PDB entry 7FMN | X-ray diffraction, 1.60 A resolution | chains A and B

[Chain A]
Protein: Pre-mRNA-splicing factor 8
Source organism: Saccharomyces cerevisiae S288C
UniProtKB: P33334 (PRP8_YEAST); residue numbers follow UniProt; this construct covers 1836-2090
Sequence (258 residues; each row starts with the number of its first residue):
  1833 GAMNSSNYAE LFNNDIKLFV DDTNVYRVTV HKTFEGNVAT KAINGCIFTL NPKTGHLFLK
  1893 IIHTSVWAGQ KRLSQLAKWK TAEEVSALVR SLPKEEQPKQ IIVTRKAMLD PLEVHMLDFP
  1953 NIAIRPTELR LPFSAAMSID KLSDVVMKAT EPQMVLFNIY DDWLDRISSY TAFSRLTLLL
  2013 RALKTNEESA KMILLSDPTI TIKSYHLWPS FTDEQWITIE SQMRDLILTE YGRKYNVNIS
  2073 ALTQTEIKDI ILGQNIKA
Disordered / not traced: 2070-2090
Construct notes: expression tag (1833-1835)
Curated features (UniProtKB/Swiss-Prot):
  - mutagenesis: Asp1853 (D1853A: Alters protein folding. Severely impaired growth. Strongly reduced growth at 35 degrees Celsius; when associated with A-1854; D1853N: Reduced growth at 30 degrees Celsius ...), Asp1854 (D1854A: Reduced growth at 30 degrees Celsius. Strongly reduced growth at 16 degrees Celsius. Strongly reduced growth at 35 degrees Celsius; when associated with A-1853 ...), Thr1855 (T1855A: Reduced growth at 30 degrees Celsius. Strongly reduced growth at 16 degrees Celsius), Thr1936 (T1936A: Reduced growth at 30 degrees Celsius. Strongly reduced growth at 16 degrees Celsius), Arg1937 (R1937K: Severely impaired growth. Reduced growth at 30 degrees Celsius. Strongly reduced growth at 16 degrees Celsius)

[Chain B]
Protein: A1 cistron-splicing factor AAR2
Source organism: Saccharomyces cerevisiae S288C
UniProtKB: P32357 (AAR2_YEAST); aligned to UniProt positions 1-317 over residues 1-317
Sequence (308 residues; each row starts with the number of its first residue; note: 13 numbers in that range are skipped by the numbering (no residue carries them; nothing is unmodelled there); numbers below 1 keep their minus sign (Gly-3 is residue -3)):
    -3 GAMAMNTVPF TSAPIEVTIG IDQYSFNVKE NQPFHGIKDI PIGHVHVIHF QHADNSSMRY
    57 GYWFDCRMGN FYIQYDPKDG LYKMMEERDG AKFENIVHNF KERQMMVSYP KIDEDDTWYN
   117 LTEFVQMDKI RKIVRKDENQ FSYVDSSMTT VQENEL
   166 SSSSSDPAHS LNYTVINFKS REAIRPGHEM EDFLDKSYYL NTVMLQGIFK NSSNYFGELQ
   226 FAFLNAMFFG NYGSSLQWHA MIELICSSAT VPKHMLDKLD EILYYQIKTL PEQYSDILLN
   286 ERVWNICLYS SFQKNSLHNT EKIMENKYPE LL
Disordered / not traced: -3 to 0, 166-169
Construct notes: expression tag (-3 to 0); conflict Ser166 (Leu153 in P32357), Ser167 (Lys154 in P32357), Ser170 (Asp in P32357)
Residues lining bound ligands: VVF (2-cyano-N-[3-(trifluoromethyl)phenyl]acetamide): Pro5, Phe6, Thr7, Tyr68, Ile69, Glu83, Lys88, Phe89, Ile92, Phe96
Curated features (UniProtKB/Swiss-Prot):
  - region: Leu261 to Ile282 (Leucine-zipper)
  - modified residue: Ser253 (Phosphoserine), Thr274 (Phosphothreonine)

[Chain A / chain B interface]
Residue-residue contacts (18; chain A residue first):
  Gln1907(A) - Met195(B)
  Gln1907(A) - Leu199(B)
  Leu1908(A) - Met195(B)  hydrophobic
  Trp1911(A) - Glu194(B)
  Trp1911(A) - Met195(B)  hydrophobic
  Trp1911(A) - Phe198(B)  hydrophobic
  Asp1942(A) - Lys184(B)  salt bridge
  Asp1942(A) - Phe198(B)
  Glu1945(A) - Lys184(B)  salt bridge
  Val1946(A) - Ile189(B)  hydrophobic
  Val1946(A) - Glu194(B)
  Val1946(A) - Phe198(B)  hydrophobic
  His1947(A) - Glu194(B)  salt bridge
  Leu1949(A) - Lys184(B)
  Leu1949(A) - Ser185(B)
  Leu1949(A) - Arg186(B)
  Leu1949(A) - Ile189(B)  hydrophobic
  Asp1950(A) - Arg186(B)  salt bridge

[Summary]
Chain A and chain B form an interface of 9 and 8 residues respectively, with 4 salt bridges. Polar contacts
include Asp1942(A)-Lys184(B), Glu1945(A)-Lys184(B) and His1947(A)-Glu194(B). Chain B binds compound VVF.
Curated annotation (UniProt) lists 5 mutagenesis sites on chain A.
Chain A is Pre-mRNA-splicing factor 8 and chain B is A1 cistron-splicing factor AAR2, both from Saccharomyces
cerevisiae S288C; the structure, PanDDA analysis group deposition -- Aar2/RNaseH in complex with fragment
P06D11 from the F2X-Universal Library, was determined by X-ray diffraction together with 5ST0, 5ST1, 5ST2,
5ST3, 5ST4, 5ST5 and 248 further entries from the same study.
